PDB entry 3ZLH | X-ray diffraction, 2.90 A resolution | chain A

Chain A:
Protein: Enolase
Source organism: Streptococcus pyogenes MGAS10394
Notes: EC 4.2.1.11
UniProt: Q5XD01 (ENO_STRP6); numbering as in UniProt (aligned over 1-435)
Chain sequence (455 residues; row label = number of the first residue in the row; numbers below 1 keep their minus sign (Met-19 is residue -19)):
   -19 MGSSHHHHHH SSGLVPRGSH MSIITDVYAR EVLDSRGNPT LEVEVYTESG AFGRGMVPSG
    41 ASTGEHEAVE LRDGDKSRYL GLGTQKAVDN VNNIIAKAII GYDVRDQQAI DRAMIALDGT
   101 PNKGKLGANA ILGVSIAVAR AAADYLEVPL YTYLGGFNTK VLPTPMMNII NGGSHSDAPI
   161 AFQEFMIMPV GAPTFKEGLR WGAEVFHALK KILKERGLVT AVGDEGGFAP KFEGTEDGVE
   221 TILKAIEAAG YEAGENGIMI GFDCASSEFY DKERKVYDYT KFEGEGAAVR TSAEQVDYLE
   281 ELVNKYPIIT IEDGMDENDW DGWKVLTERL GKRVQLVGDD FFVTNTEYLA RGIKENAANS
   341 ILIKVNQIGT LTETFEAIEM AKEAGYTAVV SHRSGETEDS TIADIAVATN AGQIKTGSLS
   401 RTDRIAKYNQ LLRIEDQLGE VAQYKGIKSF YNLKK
Disordered / not traced: -19 to -1, 41-44, 434-435
Construct notes: expression tag (-19 to 0)
Curated features (UniProtKB/Swiss-Prot):
  - active site: Glu205 (Proton donor), Lys344 (Proton acceptor)
  - binding site ((2R)-2-phosphoglycerate): Gln163, Lys344, Arg373, Ser374, Lys395
  - binding site (Mg(2+)): Asp243, Glu292, Asp319
  - site (Important for binding of plasminogen): Lys428, Lys434, Lys435
  - mutagenesis: Lys312 (K312A: 62% enzmye activity, about 200% increased plasminogen binding, about 1.75-fold better tPA-dependent plasminogen activation), Lys362 (K362A: 54% enzyme activity,octomeric structure is less stable, about 340% increased plasminogen binding, about 0.58-fold decreased tPA-dependent plasminogen activation), Lys428 (K428L: No effect on catalytic activity; significant decrease in the ability to bind Glu- and Lys-plasminogen), Lys434 (K434L: No effect on catalytic activity; significant decrease in the ability to bind Glu- and Lys-plasminogen), Lys435 (K435L: No effect on catalytic activity; significant decrease in the ability to bind Glu- and Lys-plasminogen)
From the paper describing this entry:
  - self-association interface (contacts with another copy of this molecule); pairs are residue here / residue on that copy: Glu359-Lys362, Lys362-Glu363 (hydrogen bond)
  - contacts within the chain: Lys362-Thr389 (hydrogen bond), Lys362-Asn390 (hydrogen bond)

Summary:
Curated annotation (UniProt) lists active-site residues Glu205 and Lys344, 5 (2R)-2-phosphoglycerate-binding
residues, 3 Mg2+-binding residues and 5 mutagenesis sites. From the paper: a self-association interface
involving Glu359, Lys362 and Glu363; contacts within the chain involving Lys362, Thr389 and Asn390.
Chain A is Enolase (Streptococcus pyogenes MGAS10394); the structure, Structure of group A Streptococcal
enolase, was determined by X-ray diffraction, deposited together with 3ZLF and 3ZLG.
